PDB entry 6FKH | electron microscopy, 4.20 A resolution (low resolution: residue-level contacts below are approximate; hydrogen-bond / salt-bridge calls are withheld) | chains a and p of the 26 polymer chains in the assembly

Chain a:
Name: ATP synthase subunit a, chloroplastic
Source organism: Spinacia oleracea
Reference sequence: P06451 (ATPI_SPIOL); residue numbers follow UniProt; this construct covers 1-247
Chain sequence (247 residues; each row starts with the number of its first residue):
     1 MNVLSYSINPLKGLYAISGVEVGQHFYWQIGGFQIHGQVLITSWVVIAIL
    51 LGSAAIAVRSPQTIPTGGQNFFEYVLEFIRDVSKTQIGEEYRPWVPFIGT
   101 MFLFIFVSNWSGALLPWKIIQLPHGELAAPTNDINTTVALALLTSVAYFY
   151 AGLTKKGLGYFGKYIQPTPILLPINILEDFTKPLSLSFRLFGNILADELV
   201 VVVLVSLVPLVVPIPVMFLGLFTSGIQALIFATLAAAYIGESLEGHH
Unresolved in the structure: 1-21, 245-247

Chain p:
Name: ATP synthase subunit b', chloroplastic
Source organism: Spinacia oleracea
Reference sequence: P31853 (ATPX_SPIOL); residue numbers follow UniProt; this construct covers 1-222
Chain sequence (222 residues; each row starts with the number of its first residue):
     1 MANMLVASSSKTLPTTTTTTITPKPKFPLLKTPLLKLSPPQLPPLKHLNL
    51 SVLKSAAITATPLTLSFLLPYPSLAEEIEKASLFDFNLTLPIIMAEFLFL
   101 MFALDKIYYTPLGDFMDKRDASIKEQLSGVKDTSSEVKQLEEQANAVMRA
   151 ARAEISAALNKMKKETQLEVEAKLAEGRKKIEVELQEALGSLEQQKEDTI
   201 KSLDSQISALSDDIVKKVLPVS
Unresolved in the structure: 1-77, 221-222

How chain a and chain p interact:
Residue-residue contacts (78; chain a residue first):
  Gly23(a) with Leu83(p)
  Gln24(a) with Leu83(p)
  His25(a) with Ala81(p); Leu83(p)
  Phe26(a) with Asn87(p); Thr89(p)
  Phe33(a) with Leu88(p)
  Gln34(a) with Asn87(p); Leu88(p); Thr89(p); Ile92(p)
  Ile35(a) with Leu88(p); Thr89(p); Ile92(p)
  His36(a) with Asn87(p); Thr89(p)
  Val39(a) with Ile93(p); Glu96(p)
  Leu40(a) with Ile92(p); Ile93(p); Glu96(p)
  Ile41(a) with Glu96(p)
  Ser43(a) with Ile93(p); Glu96(p); Leu100(p)
  Trp44(a) with Glu96(p)
  Val46(a) with Leu100(p)
  Ile47(a) with Leu100(p); Leu104(p)
  Leu50(a) with Leu104(p); Tyr108(p)
  Leu51(a) with Ala103(p); Leu104(p); Ile107(p); Tyr108(p)
  Ser53(a) with Tyr108(p)
  Ala54(a) with Tyr108(p); Leu112(p)
  Ala55(a) with Ile107(p); Tyr108(p); Leu112(p)
  Ala57(a) with Leu112(p)
  Val58(a) with Pro111(p); Leu112(p); Phe115(p)
  Arg59(a) with Phe115(p)
  Ser60(a) with Phe115(p)
  Pro61(a) with Phe115(p); Arg119(p)
  Gln62(a) with Arg119(p)
  Thr63(a) with Arg119(p); Ser122(p); Ile123(p)
  Ile64(a) with Ile123(p)
  Gln69(a) with Phe115(p); Met116(p); Arg119(p)
  Phe72(a) with Tyr108(p)
  Glu73(a) with Met116(p)
  Leu76(a) with Met116(p)
  Gly99(a) with Tyr109(p)
  Thr100(a) with Met101(p); Tyr109(p)
  Leu103(a) with Tyr109(p)
  Phe104(a) with Phe97(p); Leu100(p)
  Asp133(a) with Ile93(p)
  Ile134(a) with Leu90(p)
  Asn135(a) with Thr89(p); Leu90(p); Pro91(p); Ile93(p); Met94(p)
  Thr136(a) with Ile93(p)
  Val138(a) with Met94(p)
  Ala139(a) with Met94(p)
  Leu140(a) with Phe97(p)
  Leu143(a) with Leu98(p)
Interface residues without a listed pair, chain a (48 interface residues in all): Pro65, Pro96, Phe97, Leu142
Interface residues without a listed pair, chain p (33 interface residues in all): Phe84, Asp85, Phe86, Asp105, Gly113, Asp120

In short:
The interface between chain a and chain p involves 48 residues on one side and 33 on the other.
Here chain a is ATP synthase subunit a, chloroplastic and chain p is ATP synthase subunit b', chloroplastic,
both from Spinacia oleracea. Entry 6FKH (Chloroplast F1Fo conformation 2) was determined by electron
microscopy, deposited together with 6FKF and 6FKI.
